Entry 9C29 (electron microscopy, 8.00 A resolution (low resolution: residue-level contacts below are approximate; hydrogen-bond / salt-bridge calls are withheld)); this record covers chains E and Q of the 20 polymer chains in the assembly.

== Chain E ==
Molecule: Integrase
Source organism: HIV-1 06TG.HT008
Notes: EC 2.7.7.-, 3.1.-.-
UniProtKB: P12497 (POL_HV1N5); residues 1-288 here correspond to UniProt positions 1148-1435 (UniProt number = residue number + 1147)
Chain sequence (288 residues; row label = number of the first residue in the row):
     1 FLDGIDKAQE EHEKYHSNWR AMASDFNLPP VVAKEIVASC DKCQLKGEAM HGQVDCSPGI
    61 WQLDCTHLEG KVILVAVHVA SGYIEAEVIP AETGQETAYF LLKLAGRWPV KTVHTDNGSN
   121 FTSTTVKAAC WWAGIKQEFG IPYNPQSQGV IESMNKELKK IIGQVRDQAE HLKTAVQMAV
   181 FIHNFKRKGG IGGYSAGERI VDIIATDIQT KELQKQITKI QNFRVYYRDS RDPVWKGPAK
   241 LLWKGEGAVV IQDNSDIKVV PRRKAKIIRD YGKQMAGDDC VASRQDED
Disordered / not traced: 46-57, 221, 269-288
Curated features (UniProtKB/Swiss-Prot):
  - zinc finger: Asp3 to Gln44 (Integrase-type)
  - DNA-binding region: Phe223 to Asp270 (Integrase-type)
  - binding site (Zn(2+)): His12, His16, Cys40, Cys43
  - binding site (Mg(2+)): Asp64, Asp116, Glu152
From the paper describing this entry:
  - catalytic residues: Asp64, Asp116, Glu152 (citing earlier work)
  - mutagenesis - E35K, K240E: decreased catalytic activity
  - mutagenesis - E35K, K215E, K219E, K240E, K244E, R262E: decreased binding to RNA
  - mutagenesis - H12N, K240E (4-fold): decreased stability
  - mutagenesis - E11K/K186E: unchanged binding to RNA

== Chain Q ==
Molecule: 19-nt DNA strand
Sequence (19 nucleotides; row label = number of the first residue in the row):
    15 ACTGCTAGAG ATTTTCCCG

== How chain E and chain Q interact ==
Pairs across the interface (8):
  Leu242(E) with DA15(Q)
  Trp243(E) with DA15(Q)
  Gly245(E) with DC16(Q)
  Glu246(E) with DC16(Q); DT17(Q)
  Gly247(E) with DC16(Q); DT17(Q)
  Ala248(E) with DC16(Q)
Other interface residues (no listed pair), chain E (7 interface residues in all): Pro261
Other interface residues (no listed pair), chain Q (4 interface residues in all): DG18

== Overview ==
Chain E and chain Q form an interface of 7 and 4 residues respectively. UniProt lists a DNA-binding region, 4
Zn2+-binding residues and 3 Mg2+-binding residues on chain E. From the paper: catalytic residues Asp64(E),
Asp116(E) and Glu152(E); E35K, K215E and K219E of chain E, among others, reduce binding to RNA; 8
substitutions were tested in all.
Here chain E is Integrase (HIV-1 06TG.HT008) and chain Q is a 19-nt DNA strand. Entry 9C29 (Hexadecamer of
NL4-3 WT HIV-1 intasome) was determined by electron microscopy, deposited together with 9BW9.
